Entry 8RM8 (electron microscopy, 3.00 A resolution); this record covers chains C and D of the 10 polymer chains in the assembly.

== Chain C (and D) ==
Molecule: Islet amyloid polypeptide
Notes: chain D of this document is another copy of the same molecule, construct and numbering; everything in this record applies to it too
Reference sequence: P10997 (IAPP_HUMAN); residues 1-37 here correspond to UniProt positions 34-70 (UniProt number = residue number + 33)
Chain sequence (38 residues; row label = number of the first residue in the row):
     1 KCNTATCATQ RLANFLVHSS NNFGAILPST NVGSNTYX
Not modelled in the structure: 1-7 (chain D: 1-13)
Differences from the reference sequence: engineered mutation P28 (Ser61 in P10997); amidation (38)
Modified positions: NH2 (amino group) at position 38
From the paper describing this entry:
  - self-association interface (contacts with another copy of this molecule); pairs are residue here / residue on that copy: P28-Y37

== How chain C and chain D interact ==
Residue-residue contacts - 12 pairs, chain C then chain D:
  A8(C) - NH2_38(D)
  T9(C) - Y37(D)
  T9(C) - NH2_38(D)  hydrogen bond (backbone-backbone)
  Q10(C) - Y37(D)
  V32(C) - Y37(D)  hydrophobic
  S34(C) - N35(D)
  S34(C) - Y37(D)
  T36(C) - T30(D)  hydrogen bond
  Y37(C) - F23(D)  hydrophobic
  Y37(C) - G24(D)
  Y37(C) - A25(D)
  NH2_38(C) - P28(D)
Interface residues without a listed pair, chain D (9 interface residues in all): V32

== In short ==
8 residues of chain C face 9 of chain D across their interface, with 2 hydrogen bonds. Polar contacts include
T36(C)-T30(D) and T9(C)-NH2_38(D). The paper reports a self-association interface involving P28(C).
Chain C and chain D are both Islet amyloid polypeptide; the structure, Cryo-EM structure of human islet
amyloid polypeptide (hIAPP) mutant S28P, polymorph 1, was determined by electron microscopy together with
8QVP, 8RM9, 8QJ1 and 8QVQ from the same study.
